7QQ8 - chains BBB and DDD of the 4 polymer chains in the assembly; structure by X-ray diffraction, 1.80 A resolution.

[Chain BBB (and DDD)]
Name: Beta-aspartyl-peptidase
Source organism: Escherichia coli
Notes: EC 3.4.19.5, 3.5.1.1; chain DDD of this document is another copy of the same molecule, construct and numbering; everything in this record applies to it too
UniProtKB: J7QNS8 (J7QNS8_ECOLX); residues 179-321 here = UniProt positions 179-321
Amino-acid sequence (143 residues; row label = number of the first residue in the row):
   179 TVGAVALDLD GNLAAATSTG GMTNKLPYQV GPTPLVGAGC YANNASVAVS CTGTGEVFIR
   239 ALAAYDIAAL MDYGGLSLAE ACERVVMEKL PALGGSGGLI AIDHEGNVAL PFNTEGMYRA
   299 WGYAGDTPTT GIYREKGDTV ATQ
Unresolved in the structure: 313-321 (chain DDD: 314-321)
Sequence notes: engineered mutation Y206 (Gly in J7QNS8), Q207 (Arg in J7QNS8), P210 (Asp in J7QNS8), T211 (Ser in J7QNS8)
Reported in the primary citation:
  - mutagenesis - G206Y/R207Q/D210P/S211T: unchanged catalytic activity (autocleavage)
  - conformationally variable residues (side-chain flip): E234
  - contacts within the chain: M200-Q207 (water-mediated contact), L204-Q207 (water-mediated contact), Q207-V208 (water-mediated contact), Q207-E234 (hydrogen bond)
  - mutagenesis - G206Y/R207Q/D210P/S211T: abolished catalytic activity

[How chain BBB and chain DDD interact]
Residue-residue contacts - 24 pairs, chain BBB then chain DDD:
  L213(BBB) with L213(DDD), hydrophobic
  V214(BBB) with I237(DDD), hydrophobic; L240(DDD)
  G215(BBB) with L240(DDD)
  I237(BBB) with V214(DDD)
  L240(BBB) with V214(DDD); L240(DDD), hydrophobic; Y243(DDD), hydrophobic
  Y243(BBB) with L240(DDD), hydrophobic; Y243(DDD), hydrophobic; D244(DDD), hydrogen bond
  D244(BBB) with Y243(DDD), hydrogen bond; Y251(DDD), hydrogen bond
  A247(BBB) with A247(DDD), hydrophobic; Y251(DDD)
  L248(BBB) with Y251(DDD)
  Y251(BBB) with D244(DDD), hydrogen bond; A247(DDD); L248(DDD); Y251(DDD); G252(DDD); K267(DDD), hydrogen bond
  G252(BBB) with Y251(DDD)
  K267(BBB) with Y251(DDD), hydrogen bond
Other interface residues (no listed pair), chain BBB (15 interface residues in all): Y219, R238, A239
Other interface residues (no listed pair), chain DDD (15 interface residues in all): G215, Y219, R238, A239

[Overview]
Chain BBB and chain DDD each contribute 15 residues to their interface; the contacts include 6 hydrogen bonds.
Polar pairs include Y243(BBB)-D244(DDD), D244(BBB)-Y251(DDD) and Y251(BBB)-K267(DDD). From the paper:
G206Y/R207Q/D210P/S211T of chain BBB abolish catalytic activity; conformational variability at E234(BBB).
Chain BBB and chain DDD are both Beta-aspartyl-peptidase (Escherichia coli); the structure, Structure of
E.coli Class 2 L-asparaginase EcAIII, mutant RDM1-8 (G206Y, R207Q, D210P, S211T), was determined by X-ray
diffraction together with 7QSF, 7QTC, 7QVR, 7QY6, 7QYM, 7QYX, 7R1G and 7R5C from the same study.
